6AHU - chains A and C of the 13 polymer chains in the assembly; structure by electron microscopy, 3.66 A resolution.

[Chain A]
Molecule: H1 RNA
Organism: Homo sapiens
Sequence (341 nucleotides; numbered 1 to 341; the number before each row is that of its first residue):
     1 AUAGGGCGGA GGGAAGCUCA UCAGUGGGGC CACGAGCUGA GUGCGUCCUG UCACUCCACU
    61 CCCAUGUCCC UUGGGAAGGU CUGAGACUAG GGCCAGAGGC GGCCCUAACA GGGCUCUCCC
   121 UGAGCUUCGG GGAGGUGAGU UCCCAGAGAA CGGGGCUCCG CGCGAGGUCA GACUGGGCAG
   181 GAGAUGCCGU GGACCCCGCC CUUCGGGGAG GGGCCCGGCG GAUGCCUCCU UUGCCGGAGC
   241 UUGGAACAGA CUCACGGCCA GCGAAGUGAG UUCAAUGGCU GAGGUGAGGU ACCCCGCAGG
   301 GGACCUCAUA ACCCAAUUCA GACUACUCUC CUCCGCCCAU U

[Chain C]
Molecule: Ribonuclease P protein subunit p38
Organism: Homo sapiens
Notes: EC 3.1.26.5
UniProtKB: P78345 (RPP38_HUMAN); residues 1-283 here = UniProt positions 1-283
Chain sequence (283 residues; each row starts with the number of its first residue):
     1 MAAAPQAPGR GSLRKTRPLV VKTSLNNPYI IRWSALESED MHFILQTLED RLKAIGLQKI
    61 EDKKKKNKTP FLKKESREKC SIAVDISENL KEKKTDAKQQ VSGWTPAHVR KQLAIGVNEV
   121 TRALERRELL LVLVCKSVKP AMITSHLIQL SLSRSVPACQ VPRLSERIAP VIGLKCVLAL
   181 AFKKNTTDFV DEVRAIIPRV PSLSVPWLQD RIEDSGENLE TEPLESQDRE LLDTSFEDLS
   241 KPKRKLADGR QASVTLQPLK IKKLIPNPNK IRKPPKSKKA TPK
Not modelled in the structure: 1-18, 68-105, 239-283
UniProt features mapped onto this chain:
  - modified residue: Ala-2 (N-acetylalanine), Ser-12 (Phosphoserine), Ser-226 (Phosphoserine), Ser-235 (Phosphoserine)

[How chain A and chain C interact]
Contacting residue pairs - 33 pairs, chain A then chain C:
  C143(A) / Val-20(C)  sugar contact
  C143(A) / Lys-22(C)  hydrogen bond to the base
  C144(A) / Lys-22(C)  hydrogen bond to the base
  C144(A) / Ser-226(C)  sugar contact
  A145(A) / Arg-229(C)  hydrogen bond to the phosphate
  G146(A) / Arg-229(C)  salt bridge to the phosphate
  G146(A) / Asp-233(C)  phosphate contact
  G146(A) / Glu-237(C)  base contact
  G148(A) / Glu-237(C)  phosphate contact
  A149(A) / Glu-237(C)  phosphate contact
  G180(A) / Lys-175(C)  base contact
  G181(A) / Lys-63(C)  hydrogen bond to the base
  G181(A) / Ile-115(C)  base contact
  G181(A) / Gly-116(C)  hydrogen bond to the sugar
  G181(A) / Leu-174(C)  base contact
  G181(A) / Val-177(C)  sugar contact
  A182(A) / Gly-116(C)  phosphate contact
  A182(A) / Val-117(C)  phosphate contact
  A182(A) / Ser-137(C)  hydrogen bond to the base
  A182(A) / Val-138(C)  base contact
  A182(A) / Cys-176(C)  phosphate contact
  A182(A) / Val-177(C)  phosphate contact
  A182(A) / Leu-178(C)  hydrogen bond to the phosphate
  A182(A) / Ala-179(C)  phosphate contact
  G183(A) / Ile-115(C)  base contact
  G183(A) / Asn-118(C)  base contact
  G183(A) / Glu-119(C)  base contact
  G220(A) / Arg-126(C)  salt bridge to the phosphate
  G221(A) / Asn-118(C)  hydrogen bond to the base
  G221(A) / Glu-119(C)  base contact
  G221(A) / Arg-122(C)  salt bridge to the phosphate
  A222(A) / Lys-63(C)  hydrogen bond to the sugar
  U223(A) / Lys-63(C)  phosphate contact
Also at the interface, not in a pair above, chain A (15 interface residues in all): U241
Also at the interface, not in a pair above, chain C (25 interface residues in all): Asp-62, Gln-112, Pro-140

[Summary]
The interface between chain A and chain C involves 15 residues on one side and 25 on the other, with 9
hydrogen bonds and 3 salt bridges. Among the polar pairs are C143(A)/Lys-22(C), C144(A)/Lys-22(C) and
G181(A)/Lys-63(C).
Here chain A is H1 RNA and chain C is Ribonuclease P protein subunit p38, both from Homo sapiens. Entry 6AHU
(Cryo-EM structure of human Ribonuclease P with mature tRNA) was determined by electron microscopy (same
publication as 6AHR and 6AHV).
